5UI8 - chains I and M of the 6 polymer chains in the assembly; structure by X-ray diffraction, 3.76 A resolution.

Chain I:
Name: DNA-directed RNA polymerase subunit beta
Organism: Escherichia coli O45:K1 (strain S88 / ExPEC)
Notes: EC 2.7.7.6
UniProtKB: B7MIX3 (RPOB_ECO45); residues 1-1342 here = UniProt positions 1-1342
Sequence (1342 residues; each row starts with the number of its first residue):
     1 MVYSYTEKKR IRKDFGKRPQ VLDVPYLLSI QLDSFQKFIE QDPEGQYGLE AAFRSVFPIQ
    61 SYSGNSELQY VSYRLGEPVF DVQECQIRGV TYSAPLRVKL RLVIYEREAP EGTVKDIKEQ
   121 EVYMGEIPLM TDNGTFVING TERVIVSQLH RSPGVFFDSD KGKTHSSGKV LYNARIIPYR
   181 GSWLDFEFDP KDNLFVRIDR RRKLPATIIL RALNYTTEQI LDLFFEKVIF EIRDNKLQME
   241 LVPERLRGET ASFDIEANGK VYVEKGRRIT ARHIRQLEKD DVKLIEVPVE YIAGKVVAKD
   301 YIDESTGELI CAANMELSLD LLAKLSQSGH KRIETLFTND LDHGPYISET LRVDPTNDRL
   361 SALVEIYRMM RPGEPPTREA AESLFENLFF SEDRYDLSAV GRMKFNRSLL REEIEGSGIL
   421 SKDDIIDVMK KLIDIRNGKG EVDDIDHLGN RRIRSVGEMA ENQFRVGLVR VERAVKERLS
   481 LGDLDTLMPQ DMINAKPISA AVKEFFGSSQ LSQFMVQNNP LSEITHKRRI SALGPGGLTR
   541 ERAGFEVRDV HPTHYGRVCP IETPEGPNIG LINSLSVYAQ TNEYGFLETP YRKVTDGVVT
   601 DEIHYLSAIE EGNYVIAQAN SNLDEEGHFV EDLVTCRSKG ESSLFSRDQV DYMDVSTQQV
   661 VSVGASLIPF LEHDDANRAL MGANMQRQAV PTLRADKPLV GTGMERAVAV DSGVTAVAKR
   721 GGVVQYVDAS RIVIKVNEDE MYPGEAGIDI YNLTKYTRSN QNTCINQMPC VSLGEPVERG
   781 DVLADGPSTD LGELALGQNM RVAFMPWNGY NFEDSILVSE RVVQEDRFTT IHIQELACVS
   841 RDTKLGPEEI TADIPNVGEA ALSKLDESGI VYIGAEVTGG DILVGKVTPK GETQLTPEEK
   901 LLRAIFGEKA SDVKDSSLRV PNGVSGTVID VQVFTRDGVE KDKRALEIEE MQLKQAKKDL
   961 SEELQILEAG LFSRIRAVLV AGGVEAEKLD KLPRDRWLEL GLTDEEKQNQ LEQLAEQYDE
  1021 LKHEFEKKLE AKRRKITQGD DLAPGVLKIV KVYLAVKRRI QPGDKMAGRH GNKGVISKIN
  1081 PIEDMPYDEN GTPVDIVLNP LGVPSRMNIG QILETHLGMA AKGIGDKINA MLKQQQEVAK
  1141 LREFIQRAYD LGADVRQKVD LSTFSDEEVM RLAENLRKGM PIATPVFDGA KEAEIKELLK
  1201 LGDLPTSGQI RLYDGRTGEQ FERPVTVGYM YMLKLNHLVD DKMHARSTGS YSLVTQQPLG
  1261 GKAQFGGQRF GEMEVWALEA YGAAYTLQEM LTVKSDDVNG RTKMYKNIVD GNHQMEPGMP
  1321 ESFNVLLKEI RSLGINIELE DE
Disordered / not traced: 1, 227-336, 997-1009, 1342
Construct notes: conflict Val516 (Asp in B7MIX3)
Curated features (UniProtKB/Swiss-Prot):
  - modified residue (N6-acetyllysine): Lys1022, Lys1200

Chain M:
Name: RNA polymerase sigma-54 factor
Organism: Klebsiella pneumoniae
UniProtKB: A0A0J4U551 (A0A0J4U551_KLEPN); residues 1-477 here = UniProt positions 1-477
Sequence (477 residues; each row starts with the number of its first residue):
     1 MKQGLQLRLS QQLAMTPQLQ QAIRLLQLST LELQQELQQA LESNPLLEQT DLHDEVEAKE
    61 VEDRESLDTV DALEQKEMPD ELPLDASWDE IYTAGTPSGN GVDYQDDELP VYQGETTQTL
   121 QDYLMWQVEL TPFTDTDRAI ATSIVDAVDD TGYLTIQIED IVDSIGDDEI GLEEVEAVLK
   181 RIQRFDPVGV AAKDLRDCLL IQLSQFAKET PWLEEARLII SDHLDLLANH DFRTLMRVTR
   241 LKEEVLKEAV NLIQSLDPRP GQSIHTSEPE YVIPDVLVRK VSGRWTVELN ADSIPRLKIN
   301 QQYAAMGNSA RNDADGQFIR SNLQEARWLI KSLESRNDTL LRVSRCIVEQ QQAFFEQGEE
   361 YMKPMVLADI AQAVEMHEST ISRVTTQKYL HSPRGIFELK YFFSSHVNTE GGGEASSTAI
   421 RALVKKLIAA ENPAKPLSDS KLTSMLSEQG IMVARRTVAK YRESLSIPPS NQRKQLV
Disordered / not traced: 1-19, 56-111, 231-232, 307-313, 406-415, 475-477
From the paper describing this entry:
  - contacts within the chain: Asp275-Arg336, Leu26-Lys388 (backbone contact)

Interface between chain I and chain M:
Pairs across the interface - 34 pairs, chain I then chain M:
  Thr843(I) with Pro269(M)
  Lys844(I) with Glu270(M), hydrogen bond (backbone-backbone); Val272(M)
  Glu848(I) with Glu268(M)
  Asn856(I) with Asp257(M)
  Glu899(I) with Arg259(M), salt bridge
  Leu902(I) with Pro258(M), hydrophobic; Arg259(M)
  Ile905(I) with Leu199(M), hydrophobic; Asp225(M); Gln254(M), hydrogen bond (backbone-side chain)
  Phe906(I) with Ile253(M); Gln254(M); Leu256(M); Pro258(M), hydrophobic
  Ser911(I) with Arg259(M), hydrogen bond (backbone-side chain)
  Lys914(I) with Gln262(M); Ser263(M), hydrogen bond (side chain-backbone); Ile264(M); His265(M)
  Asp915(I) with Ile264(M)
  Ser916(I) with Ile264(M)
  Asp937(I) with Lys280(M), salt bridge
  Gly938(I) with Arg394(M)
  Tyr1251(I) with Thr116(M); Thr117(M), hydrogen bond (backbone-side chain)
  Ser1252(I) with Glu115(M), hydrogen bond; Thr117(M)
  Leu1253(I) with Glu115(M)
  Val1254(I) with Glu115(M)
  Leu1259(I) with Thr116(M)
  Lys1303(I) with Glu129(M), salt bridge
  Tyr1305(I) with Trp126(M), hydrophobic
  Lys1306(I) with Glu129(M)
Other interface residues (no listed pair), chain I (35 interface residues in all): Asp842, Thr888, Lys890, Glu898, Leu901, Ala904, Asp912, Pro1044, Gly1045, Leu1047, Ser1250, Gln1256, Asp1310
Other interface residues (no listed pair), chain M (30 interface residues in all): Leu130, Leu195, Ala228, Arg279, His391, Pro393, Ile396

Overview:
Chain I and chain M form an interface of 35 and 30 residues respectively, with 6 hydrogen bonds and 3 salt
bridges. Polar pairs include Glu899(I)-Arg259(M), Asp937(I)-Lys280(M) and Lys1303(I)-Glu129(M). From the
paper: contacts within the chain involving Asp275(M), Arg336(M) and Lys388(M) among others.
Here chain I is DNA-directed RNA polymerase subunit beta (Escherichia coli O45:K1 (strain S88 / ExPEC)) and
chain M is RNA polymerase sigma-54 factor (Klebsiella pneumoniae). Entry 5UI8 (structure of sigmaN-holoenzyme)
was determined by X-ray diffraction (same publication as 5UI5).
